PDB entry 6YO6 | X-ray diffraction, 6.00 A resolution (low resolution: residue-level contacts below are approximate; hydrogen-bond / salt-bridge calls are withheld) | chains B and C of the 3 polymer chains in the assembly

== Chain B ==
Molecule: iC3b1 beta chain
Organism: Homo sapiens
Sequence (915 residues; row label = number of the first residue in the row):
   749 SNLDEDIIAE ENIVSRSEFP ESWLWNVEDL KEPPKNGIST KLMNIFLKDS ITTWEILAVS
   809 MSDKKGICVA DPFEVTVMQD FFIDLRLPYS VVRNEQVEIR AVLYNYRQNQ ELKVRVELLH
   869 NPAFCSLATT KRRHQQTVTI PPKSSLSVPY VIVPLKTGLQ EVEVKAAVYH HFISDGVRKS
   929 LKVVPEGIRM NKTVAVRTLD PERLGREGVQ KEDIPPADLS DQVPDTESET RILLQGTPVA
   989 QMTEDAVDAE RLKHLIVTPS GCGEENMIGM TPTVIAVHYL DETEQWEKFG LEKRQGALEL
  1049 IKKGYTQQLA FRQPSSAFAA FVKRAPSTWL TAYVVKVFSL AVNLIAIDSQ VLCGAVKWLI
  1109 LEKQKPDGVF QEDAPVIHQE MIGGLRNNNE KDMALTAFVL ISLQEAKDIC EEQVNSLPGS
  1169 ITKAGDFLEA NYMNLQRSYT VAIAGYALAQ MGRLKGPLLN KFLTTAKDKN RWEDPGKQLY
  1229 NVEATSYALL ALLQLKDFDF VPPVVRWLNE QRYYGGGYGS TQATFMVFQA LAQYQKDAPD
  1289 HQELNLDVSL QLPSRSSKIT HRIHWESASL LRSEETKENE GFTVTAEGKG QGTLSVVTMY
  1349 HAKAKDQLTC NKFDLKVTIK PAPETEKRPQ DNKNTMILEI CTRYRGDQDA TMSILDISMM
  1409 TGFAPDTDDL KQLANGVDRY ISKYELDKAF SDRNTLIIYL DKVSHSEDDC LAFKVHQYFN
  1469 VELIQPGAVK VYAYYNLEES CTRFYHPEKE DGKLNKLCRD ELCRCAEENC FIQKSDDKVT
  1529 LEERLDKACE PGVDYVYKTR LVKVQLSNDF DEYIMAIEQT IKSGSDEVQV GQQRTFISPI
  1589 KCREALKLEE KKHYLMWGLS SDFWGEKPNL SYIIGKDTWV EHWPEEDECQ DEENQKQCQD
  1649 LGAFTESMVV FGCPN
Disordered / not traced: 749-752, 1372-1379
Cystine bridges: C873-C1513, C1101-C1158, C1358-C1489, C1389-C1458, C1506-C1511, C1518-C1590, C1537-C1661, C1637-C1646

== Chain C ==
Molecule: hC3Nb1
Organism: Lama glama
Sequence (130 residues; row label = number of the first residue in the row; numbering starts at 0):
     0 MQVQLVETGG GLVQAGGSLR LSCAASGSIF SLNAMGWFRQ APGKEREFVA TINRSGGRTY
    60 YADSVKGRFT ISRDNGKNMV YLQMHSLKPE DTAIYYCAAG TGWSPQTDNE YNYWGQGTQV
   120 TVSSHHHHHH
Disordered / not traced: 0, 125-129
Cystine bridges: C22-C96

== How chain B and chain C interact ==
Residue-residue contacts (36):
  I756(B) with R57(C)
  E758(B) with S54(C); G56(C)
  E759(B) with N52(C); S54(C); R57(C)
  N760(B) with R53(C); S54(C)
  D828(B) with W102(C)
  F829(B) with W102(C)
  R855(B) with W102(C); E109(C)
  Q858(B) with S103(C)
  L860(B) with W102(C)
  V916(B) with R57(C)
  H918(B) with R57(C); Y59(C); P104(C)
  H919(B) with R57(C); G101(C); W102(C); S103(C); P104(C)
  F920(B) with N32(C); T50(C); I51(C); N52(C); R57(C); T58(C); Y59(C); G101(C); P104(C)
  I921(B) with N32(C); T100(C); G101(C); W102(C)
Also at the interface, not in a pair above, chain B (16 interface residues in all): A915, Y917

== Overview ==
The chain B/chain C interface involves 16 residues from each chain.
Chain B is iC3b1 beta chain (Homo sapiens) and chain C is hC3Nb1 (Lama glama); the structure, Structure of
iC3b1, was determined by X-ray diffraction.
